7YSF - chains A and C of the 3 polymer chains in the assembly; structure by X-ray diffraction, 2.40 A resolution.

Chain A:
Protein: Zinc finger protein 524
From: Homo sapiens
Notes: fragment: Zinc Finger 1-4
UniProtKB: Q96C55 (ZN524_HUMAN); numbering as in UniProt (aligned over 107-237)
Chain sequence (134 residues; each row starts with the number of its first residue):
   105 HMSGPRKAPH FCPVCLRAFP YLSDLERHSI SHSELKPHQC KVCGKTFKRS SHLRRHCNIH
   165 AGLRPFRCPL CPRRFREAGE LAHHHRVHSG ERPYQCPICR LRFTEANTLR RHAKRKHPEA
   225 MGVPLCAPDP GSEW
Not modelled in the structure: 105-112, 226-238
Construct notes: expression tag (105-106, 238)
Bound ions: Zn2+ site 1: Cys-116, Cys-119, His-132; Zn2+ site 2: Cys-144, Cys-147, His-160, His-164; Zn2+ site 3: Cys-172, Cys-175, His-188, His-192; Zn2+ site 4: Cys-200, Cys-203, His-216, His-221
Residues lining bound ligands: D-malate (MLT): Gln-143, Cys-144, Lys-145, Val-146, Leu-157, Cys-161, His-164
What the authors report for this chain:
  - binding site for the 15-nt DNA strand: Arg-131, Arg-153, His-156, Arg-159
  - binding site for the 15-nt DNA strand (chain C): Ser-155
  - specificity-determining residues: Arg-153, Ser-155, His-156, Arg-159
  - mutagenesis - C144A: abolished localization

Chain C:
Molecule: 15-nt DNA strand
Sequence (15 nucleotides; numbered 1 to 15; the number before each row is that of its first residue):
     1 TCCTAACCCT AACCC

How chain A and chain C interact:
Contacting residue pairs (19):
  Tyr-125(A) / DT1(C)  base contact
  Tyr-125(A) / DC2(C)  phosphate contact
  Leu-126(A) / DC2(C)  phosphate contact
  Ser-127(A) / DC2(C)  hydrogen bond to the phosphate
  Arg-131(A) / DC3(C)  base contact
  Arg-131(A) / DT4(C)  base contact
  Ser-155(A) / DA5(C)  hydrogen bond to the base
  Arg-158(A) / DT4(C)  salt bridge to the phosphate
  Arg-158(A) / DA5(C)  salt bridge to the phosphate
  Arg-159(A) / DC7(C)  base contact
  Glu-181(A) / DA6(C)  base contact
  Glu-181(A) / DC7(C)  phosphate contact
  Ala-182(A) / DC7(C)  hydrogen bond to the phosphate
  Gly-183(A) / DC7(C)  hydrogen bond to the phosphate
  His-187(A) / DC8(C)  salt bridge to the phosphate
  Asn-211(A) / DT10(C)  base contact
  Arg-214(A) / DT10(C)  salt bridge to the phosphate
  Arg-214(A) / DA11(C)  salt bridge to the phosphate
  Arg-215(A) / DA12(C)  base contact
Interface residues without a listed pair, chain A (15 interface residues in all): Glu-184
Interface residues without a listed pair, chain C (13 interface residues in all): DC9, DC13

Summary:
15 residues of chain A face 13 of chain C across their interface; the contacts include 4 hydrogen bonds and 5
salt bridges. Polar pairs include Ser-155(A)/DA5(C), Ser-127(A)/DC2(C) and Ala-182(A)/DC7(C). From the paper:
a binding site for the 15-nt DNA strand at Arg-131(A), Arg-153(A) and His-156(A) among others; C144A of chain
A abolishes localization.
Chain A is Zinc finger protein 524 (Homo sapiens) and chain C is a 15-nt DNA strand; the structure, Crystal
structure of ZNF524 ZF1-4 in complex with telomeric DNA, was determined by X-ray diffraction.
